Entry 9H1K (X-ray diffraction, 1.89 A resolution); this record covers chains A and C of the 3 polymer chains in the assembly.

[Chain A]
Molecule: 23S rRNA methyltransferase
Source organism: Thermus thermophilus HB27
Notes: EC 2.1.1.-
UniProt: Q72GY4 (Q72GY4_THET2); numbering as in UniProt (aligned over 1-260)
Chain sequence (280 residues; numbered -19 to 260; the number before each row is that of its first residue; numbers below 1 keep their minus sign (Met-19 is residue -19)):
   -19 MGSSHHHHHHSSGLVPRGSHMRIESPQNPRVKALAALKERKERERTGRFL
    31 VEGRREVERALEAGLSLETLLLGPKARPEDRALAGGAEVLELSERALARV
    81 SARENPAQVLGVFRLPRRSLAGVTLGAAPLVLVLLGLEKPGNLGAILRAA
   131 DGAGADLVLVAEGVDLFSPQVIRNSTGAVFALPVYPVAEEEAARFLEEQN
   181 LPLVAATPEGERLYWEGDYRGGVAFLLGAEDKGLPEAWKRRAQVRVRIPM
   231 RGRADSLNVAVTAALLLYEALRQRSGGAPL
Not modelled in the structure: -19 to -1
Construct notes: initiating methionine (-19); expression tag (-18 to 0)
Ligand contacts: S-adenosylhomocysteine (SAH): Ala186, Thr187, Pro188, Leu206, Leu207, Gly208, Ala209, Glu210, Asp211, Lys212, Gly213, Leu214, Val226, Arg227, Ile228, Met230, Asp235, Ser236, Leu237, Val239, Thr242
Reported in the primary citation:
  - binding site for S-adenosylhomocysteine: Pro188, Ile228, Met230, Leu237
  - conformationally variable residues (domain motion, loop rearrangement, order/disorder transition, side-chain flip): Glu19, Leu117 to Pro120, Glu210 to Lys212
  - binding site for the 59-nt RNA strand (chain C): Lys18 to Lys21, Arg35, Arg39, Ala78 to Glu84, Ala82 to Asn85, Gly121, Asn122, Arg128, Arg153, Asn154, Thr156, Asp235, Ser236, Asn238
  - catalytic residues: Arg128
  - catalytic residues: Ser236 (proposed by the authors, not directly observed)
  - mutagenesis - N122A, R128A, R153A, N154A, N238A: decreased binding to the 59-nt RNA strand (chain C)
  - mutagenesis - K18A, E84A, N85A: unchanged catalytic activity with the 59-nt RNA strand (chain C)
  - mutagenesis - R35A, R39A, R83A, R153A, N154A, T156A, S236A: decreased catalytic activity with the 59-nt RNA strand (chain C)
  - mutagenesis - N122A, R128A, D235A, N238A: abolished catalytic activity with the 59-nt RNA strand (chain C)

[Chain C]
Molecule: 59-nt RNA strand
Source organism: Thermus thermophilus HB27
Sequence (59 nucleotides; each row starts with the number of its first residue):
  2513 GUCGCAUCCUGGGGCUGAAGAAGGUCCCAAGGGUUGGGCUGUUCGCCCAU
  2563 UAAAGCGGC
Not modelled in the structure: 2523-2542, 2564-2566

[Interface between chain A and chain C]
Pairs across the interface - 27 pairs, chain A then chain C:
  Lys18(A) with C2556(C), base contact
  Arg20(A) with C2560(C), salt bridge to the phosphate; A2561(C), salt bridge to the phosphate
  Ala78(A) with C2556(C), base contact
  Ser81(A) with C2556(C), hydrogen bond to the base
  Ala82(A) with C2556(C), base contact
  Arg83(A) with C2556(C), hydrogen bond to the base
  Glu84(A) with C2556(C), sugar contact
  Glu118(A) with C2558(C), sugar contact; C2559(C), hydrogen bond to the sugar
  Lys119(A) with C2551(C), hydrogen bond to the sugar; G2553(C), phosphate contact; U2554(C), salt bridge to the phosphate; G2557(C), base contact
  Pro120(A) with C2558(C), sugar contact; C2559(C), sugar contact
  Asn122(A) with G2553(C), hydrogen bond to the phosphate
  Val144(A) with C2559(C), sugar contact
  Gln150(A) with C2558(C), sugar contact
  Glu210(A) with U2552(C), base contact; G2553(C), phosphate contact
  Asp211(A) with C2551(C), sugar contact; U2552(C), base contact
  Asp235(A) with U2552(C), hydrogen bond to the base
  Ser236(A) with U2552(C), base contact
  Leu237(A) with U2552(C), sugar contact
  Asn238(A) with G2553(C), hydrogen bond to the phosphate
Also at the interface, not in a pair above, chain C (11 interface residues in all): G2550

[Summary]
19 residues of chain A and 11 residues of chain C are in contact; the contacts include 7 hydrogen bonds and 3
salt bridges. Polar contacts include Ser81(A)-C2556(C), Arg83(A)-C2556(C) and Asp235(A)-U2552(C). The paper
reports catalytic residues Arg128(A) and Ser236(A); R35A, R39A and R83A of chain A, among others, reduce
catalytic activity with the 59-nt RNA strand (chain C); 14 substitutions were tested in all.
Here chain A is 23S rRNA methyltransferase and chain C is a 59-nt RNA strand, both from Thermus thermophilus
HB27. Entry 9H1K (RlmR 23S rRNA methyltransferase from Thermus thermophilus in complex with rRNA and
S-adenosyl-L-homocysteine (SAH)) was determined by X-ray diffraction (same publication as 9MUJ and 9MUK).
